Entry 6KKB (X-ray diffraction, 1.70 A resolution); this record covers chains X and D.

== Chain X ==
Name: Thyroid hormone receptor beta
From: Homo sapiens
UniProt: P10828 (THB_HUMAN); residue numbers follow UniProt; this construct covers 211-460
Sequence (250 residues; row label = number of the first residue in the row):
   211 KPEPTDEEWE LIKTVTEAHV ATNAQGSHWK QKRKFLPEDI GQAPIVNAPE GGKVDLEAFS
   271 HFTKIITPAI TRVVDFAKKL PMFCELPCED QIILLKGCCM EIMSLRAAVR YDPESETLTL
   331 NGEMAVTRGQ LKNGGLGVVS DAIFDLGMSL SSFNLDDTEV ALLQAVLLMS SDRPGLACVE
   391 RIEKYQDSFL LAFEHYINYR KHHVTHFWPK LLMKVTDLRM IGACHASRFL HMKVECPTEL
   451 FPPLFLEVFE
Not modelled in the structure: 256-262
Small-molecule neighbours: 8HO (2-[(1-methyl-4-oxidanyl-7-phenoxy-isoquinolin-3-yl)carbonylamino]ethanoic acid): F269, F272, T273, I275, I276, A279, R282, M310, M313, S314, R316, A317, R320, T329, L330, N331, G332, G344, G345, L346, I353, H435, M442, F451, F455
What the authors report for this chain:
  - binding site for 8HO: F269, F272, H435
  - conformationally variable residues (side-chain flip): F269, F272
  - disease-associated variants - V264D, H435L, R438H, R438W: decreased signaling in response to T3

== Chain D ==
Name: SRC2-3
From: Homo sapiens
Sequence (11 residues; each row starts with the number of its first residue):
   741 ENALLRYLLD K

== Interface between chain X and chain D ==
Pairs across the interface - 20 pairs, chain X then chain D:
  V284(X) with L745(D), hydrophobic; L749(D), hydrophobic
  K288(X) with L748(D), hydrogen bond (side chain-backbone); L749(D)
  F293(X) with L749(D), hydrophobic
  E299(X) with R746(D), salt bridge
  Q301(X) with L749(D)
  I302(X) with N742(D); L745(D), hydrophobic; R746(D); L749(D), hydrophobic
  L305(X) with L749(D), hydrophobic
  K306(X) with N742(D); L745(D)
  L454(X) with L744(D), hydrophobic; L748(D), hydrophobic
  E457(X) with N742(D); A743(D), hydrogen bond (side chain-backbone); L744(D), hydrogen bond (side chain-backbone); L745(D), hydrogen bond (side chain-backbone)
Other interface residues (no listed pair), chain X (12 interface residues in all): T281, C298
Other interface residues (no listed pair), chain D (8 interface residues in all): K751

== In short ==
Chain X and chain D form an interface of 12 and 8 residues respectively; the contacts include 4 hydrogen bonds
and 1 salt bridge. Among the polar pairs are E299(X)-R746(D), K288(X)-L748(D) and E457(X)-A743(D). From the
paper: a binding site for 8HO at F269(X), F272(X) and H435(X); V264D, H435L and R438H of chain X, among
others, reduce signaling in response to T3.
Here chain X is Thyroid hormone receptor beta and chain D is SRC2-3, both from Homo sapiens. Entry 6KKB (A
novel agonist of THRb) was determined by X-ray diffraction, deposited together with 6KKE, 6KNU, 6KNV and 6KNW.
